2V7P - chains C and D of the 4 polymer chains in the assembly; structure by X-ray diffraction, 2.10 A resolution.

Chain C:
Protein: L-lactate dehydrogenase
Organism: Thermus thermophilus
Notes: EC 1.1.1.27
Reference sequence: Q5SJA1 (LDH_THET8); the construct has insertions or renumbered stretches relative to UniProt, so the offset changes along the chain: 22-80 = UniProt 1-59; 83-103 = UniProt 60-80; 105-131 = UniProt 81-107; 133-208 = UniProt 110-185; 3 more segments
Amino-acid sequence (310 residues; numbered 22 to 331 plus 8 insertion-coded residues; 8 numbers in that range are skipped by the numbering (no residue carries them; nothing is unmodelled there); the number before each row is that of its first residue; a row labelled like 132A-132B holds insertion residues (132A, then the next letters in order)):
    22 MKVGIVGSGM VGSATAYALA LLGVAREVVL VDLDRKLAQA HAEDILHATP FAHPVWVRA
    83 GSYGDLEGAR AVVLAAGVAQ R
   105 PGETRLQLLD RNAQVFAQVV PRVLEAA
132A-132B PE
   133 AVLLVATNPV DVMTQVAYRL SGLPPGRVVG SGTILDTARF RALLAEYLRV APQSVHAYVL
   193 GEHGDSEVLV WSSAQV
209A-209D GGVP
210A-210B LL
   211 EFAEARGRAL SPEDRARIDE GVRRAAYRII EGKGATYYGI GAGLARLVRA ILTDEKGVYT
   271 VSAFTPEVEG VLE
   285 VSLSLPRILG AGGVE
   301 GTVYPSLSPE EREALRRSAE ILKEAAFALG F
Curated features (UniProtKB/Swiss-Prot):
  - active site: His195 (Proton acceptor)
  - binding site (NAD(+)): Met31, Val32, Asp53, Tyr85, Gly99, Val100, Ala138 to Asn140, Ser163
  - binding site (substrate): Gln102, Arg109, Asn140 to Asp143, Asp168 to Arg171, Thr246
  - binding site (beta-D-fructose 1,6-bisphosphate): Arg173, His188
  - modified residue: Tyr237 (Phosphotyrosine)
Residues lining bound ligands:
  - NAD (nicotinamide-adenine-dinucleotide): Val27, Gly28, Ser29, Gly30, Met31, Val32, Gly33, Val52, Asp53, Leu54, Asp55, Leu58, Tyr85, Ala97, Ala98, Gly99, Val100, Ala101, Gln102, Leu112, Asn116, Val119, Gln122, Val123, Ala138, Thr139, Asn140, Val142, Ser163, Leu167, His195, Thr246, Ile250
  - oxamic acid (OXM): Gln102, Arg109, Asn140, Leu167, Arg171, His195, Ala236, Thr246

Chain D:
Protein: L-lactate dehydrogenase
Organism: Thermus thermophilus
Notes: EC 1.1.1.27
Reference sequence: Q5SJA1 (LDH_THET8); the construct has insertions or renumbered stretches relative to UniProt, so the offset changes along the chain: 22-80 = UniProt 1-59; 83-110 = UniProt 60-87; 112-131 = UniProt 88-107; 133-208 = UniProt 110-185; 3 more segments
Amino-acid sequence (310 residues; each row starts with the number of its first residue; note: 8 numbers in that range are skipped by the numbering (no residue carries them; nothing is unmodelled there); a row labelled like 132A-132B holds insertion residues (132A, then the next letters in order)):
    22 MKVGIVGSGM VGSATAYALA LLGVAREVVL VDLDRKLAQA HAEDILHATP FAHPVWVRA
    83 GSYGDLEGAR AVVLAAGVAQ RPGETRLQ
   112 LLDRNAQVFA QVVPRVLEAA
132A-132B PE
   133 AVLLVATNPV DVMTQVAYRL SGLPPGRVVG SGTILDTARF RALLAEYLRV APQSVHAYVL
   193 GEHGDSEVLV WSSAQV
209A-209D GGVP
210A-210B LL
   211 EFAEARGRAL SPEDRARIDE GVRRAAYRII EGKGATYYGI GAGLARLVRA ILTDEKGVYT
   271 VSAFTPEVEG VLE
   285 VSLSLPRILG AGGVE
   301 GTVYPSLSPE EREALRRSAE ILKEAAFALG F
Unresolved in the structure: 101-110
Curated features (UniProtKB/Swiss-Prot):
  - active site: His195 (Proton acceptor)
  - binding site (NAD(+)): Met31, Val32, Asp53, Tyr85, Gly99, Val100, Ala138 to Asn140, Ser163
  - binding site (substrate): Gln102, Arg108, Asn140 to Asp143, Asp168 to Arg171, Thr246
  - binding site (beta-D-fructose 1,6-bisphosphate): Arg173, His188
  - modified residue: Tyr237 (Phosphotyrosine)
Residues lining bound ligands:
  - NAD (nicotinamide-adenine-dinucleotide): Val27, Gly28, Ser29, Gly30, Met31, Val32, Val52, Asp53, Leu54, Asp55, Leu58, Tyr85, Ala97, Ala98, Gly99, Val100, Asn116, Val119, Val123, Ala138, Thr139, Asn140, Val142, Ser163, Leu167, His195, Thr246, Ile250
  - oxamic acid (OXM): Asn140, Leu167, Arg171, His195, Ala236, Thr246

Chain C / chain D interface:
Residue-residue contacts (104):
  Met31(C) - Met31(D)  hydrophobic
  Met31(C) - Tyr247(D)
  Ser34(C) - Tyr248(D)  hydrogen bond
  Ala35(C) - Tyr248(D)  hydrogen bond (backbone-side chain)
  Tyr38(C) - Ala35(D)
  Tyr38(C) - Tyr38(D)  hydrophobic
  Tyr38(C) - Ala39(D)
  Tyr38(C) - Tyr248(D)  hydrogen bond (side chain-backbone)
  Tyr38(C) - Gly251(D)
  Tyr38(C) - Ala252(D)  hydrogen bond (side chain-backbone)
  Ala39(C) - Tyr38(D)
  Ala39(C) - Leu42(D)  hydrophobic
  Leu42(C) - Ala39(D)  hydrophobic
  Leu42(C) - Leu43(D)
  Leu43(C) - Leu42(D)
  Lys57(C) - Gly242(D)
  Leu58(C) - Gly242(D)
  Leu58(C) - Lys243(D)
  Ala61(C) - Ile239(D)
  Ala61(C) - Gly242(D)
  Ala61(C) - Lys243(D)
  His62(C) - Lys243(D)  hydrogen bond
  His62(C) - Tyr247(D)  hydrogen bond
  His62(C) - Tyr248(D)
  Glu64(C) - Arg238(D)  salt bridge
  Glu64(C) - Ile239(D)
  Asp65(C) - Ile239(D)
  Asp65(C) - Lys243(D)  salt bridge
  Asp65(C) - Thr246(D)
  Asp65(C) - Tyr247(D)  hydrogen bond (side chain-backbone)
  Asp65(C) - Tyr248(D)  hydrogen bond (side chain-backbone)
  Asp65(C) - Gly249(D)  hydrogen bond (side chain-backbone)
  Ile66(C) - Tyr248(D)  hydrophobic
  Leu67(C) - Glu178(D)
  His68(C) - Ala170(D)
  His68(C) - Arg171(D)  hydrogen bond
  His68(C) - Ala235(D)
  His68(C) - Ile239(D)
  Ala69(C) - Tyr248(D)
  Ala69(C) - Ala252(D)  hydrophobic
  Thr70(C) - Pro184(D)
  Thr70(C) - Gln185(D)  hydrogen bond (backbone-side chain)
  Pro71(C) - Ala170(D)
  Pro71(C) - Pro184(D)  hydrophobic
  Pro71(C) - Gln185(D)
  Phe72(C) - Ile166(D)  hydrophobic
  Phe72(C) - Ala170(D)  hydrophobic
  Phe72(C) - Gly249(D)
  Phe72(C) - Ala252(D)
  Phe72(C) - Gly253(D)
  Phe72(C) - Arg256(D)
  Ala73(C) - Gln185(D)  hydrogen bond (backbone-side chain)
  His74(C) - Gln185(D)
  Pro75(C) - Ala183(D)  hydrophobic
  Pro75(C) - Gln185(D)
  Trp77(C) - Ala177(D)
  Trp77(C) - Arg181(D)
  Trp77(C) - Val182(D)
  Ile166(C) - Phe72(D)
  Ala170(C) - His68(D)
  Ala170(C) - Pro71(D)
  Ala170(C) - Phe72(D)  hydrophobic
  Arg171(C) - His68(D)  hydrogen bond
  Ala177(C) - Trp77(D)
  Glu178(C) - Leu67(D)
  Arg181(C) - Trp77(D)
  Val182(C) - Trp77(D)
  Ala183(C) - Pro75(D)  hydrophobic
  Gln185(C) - Thr70(D)  hydrogen bond (side chain-backbone)
  Gln185(C) - Pro71(D)
  Gln185(C) - Ala73(D)  hydrogen bond (side chain-backbone)
  Gln185(C) - His74(D)
  Gln185(C) - Pro75(D)
  Ala235(C) - His68(D)
  Arg238(C) - Glu64(D)  salt bridge
  Ile239(C) - Ala61(D)
  Ile239(C) - His68(D)
  Gly242(C) - Lys57(D)
  Gly242(C) - Leu58(D)
  Gly242(C) - Ala61(D)
  Lys243(C) - Leu58(D)
  Lys243(C) - Ala61(D)
  Lys243(C) - His62(D)  hydrogen bond
  Lys243(C) - Asp65(D)  salt bridge
  Thr246(C) - Asp65(D)
  Tyr247(C) - Met31(D)
  Tyr247(C) - His62(D)
  Tyr247(C) - Asp65(D)  hydrogen bond (backbone-side chain)
  Tyr248(C) - Ser34(D)  hydrogen bond
  Tyr248(C) - Ala35(D)  hydrogen bond (side chain-backbone)
  Tyr248(C) - Tyr38(D)  hydrogen bond (backbone-side chain)
  Tyr248(C) - His62(D)
  Tyr248(C) - Asp65(D)  hydrogen bond (backbone-side chain)
  Tyr248(C) - Ile66(D)  hydrophobic
  Tyr248(C) - Ala69(D)
  Gly249(C) - Asp65(D)  hydrogen bond (backbone-side chain)
  Gly249(C) - Phe72(D)
  Gly251(C) - Tyr38(D)
  Ala252(C) - Tyr38(D)  hydrogen bond (backbone-side chain)
  Ala252(C) - Leu42(D)  hydrophobic
  Ala252(C) - Ala69(D)  hydrophobic
  Ala252(C) - Phe72(D)
  Gly253(C) - Phe72(D)
  Arg256(C) - Phe72(D)  hydrogen bond (side chain-backbone)
Other interface residues (no listed pair), chain C (50 interface residues in all): Arg47, Leu167, Ala174, Pro184
Other interface residues (no listed pair), chain D (50 interface residues in all): Leu167, Ala174, Glu241

Overview:
Chain C and chain D each contribute 50 residues to their interface; the contacts include 24 hydrogen bonds and
4 salt bridges. Polar pairs include Glu64(C)-Arg238(D), Asp65(C)-Lys243(D) and Ser34(C)-Tyr248(D). Chain C
binds oxamic acid and NAD. Bound to chain D: oxamic acid and NAD.
Chain C and chain D are both L-lactate dehydrogenase (Thermus thermophilus); the structure, Crystal structure
of lactate dehydrogenase from Thermus Thermophilus HB8 (Holo form), was determined by X-ray diffraction
together with 2V65, 2V6B and 2V6M from the same study.
